PDB entry 2P80 | solution NMR | chains B and C of the 4 polymer chains in the assembly

[Chain B (and C)]
Protein: Copper-containing nitrite reductase
Organism: Alcaligenes faecalis
Notes: EC 1.7.2.1; chain C of this document is another copy of the same molecule, construct and numbering; everything in this record applies to it too
UniProt: P38501 (NIR_ALCFA); residues 4-340 here correspond to UniProt positions 40-376 (UniProt number = residue number + 36)
Amino-acid sequence (341 residues; row label = number of the first residue in the row):
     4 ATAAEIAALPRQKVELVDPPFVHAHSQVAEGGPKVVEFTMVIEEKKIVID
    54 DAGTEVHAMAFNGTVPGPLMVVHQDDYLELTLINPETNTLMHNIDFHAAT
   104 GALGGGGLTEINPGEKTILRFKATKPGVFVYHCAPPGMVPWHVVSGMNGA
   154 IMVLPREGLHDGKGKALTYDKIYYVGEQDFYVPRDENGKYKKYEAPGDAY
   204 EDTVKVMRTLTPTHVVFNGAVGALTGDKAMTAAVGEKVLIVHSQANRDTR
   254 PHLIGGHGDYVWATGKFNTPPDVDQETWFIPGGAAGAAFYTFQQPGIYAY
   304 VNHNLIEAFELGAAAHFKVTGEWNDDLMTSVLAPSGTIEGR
Unresolved in the structure: 340-344
Construct notes: expression tag (341-344)
Residues lining bound ligands:
  - Cu ion (CU), molecule 1: Met62, His95, Cys136, Pro138, His145, Met150
  - Cu ion (CU), molecule 2: Asp98, His100, His135

[Chain B / chain C interface]
Contacting residue pairs (104; chain B residue first):
  Ala4(B) with Asp329(C)
  Ile9(B) with Asp329(C)
  Tyr80(B) with Asp329(C)
  Glu82(B) with Val334(C)
  Asp98(B) with Ile257(C)
  His100(B) with His255(C); His260(C); Glu279(C); Thr280(C); His306(C)
  Ala102(B) with His260(C); Met331(C)
  Thr103(B) with Gly258(C); His260(C); Tyr293(C); Gln297(C)
  Gly104(B) with Gly258(C); Gln297(C); Tyr301(C); Trp326(C); Met331(C)
  Ala105(B) with Tyr301(C); Trp326(C); Met331(C)
  Leu106(B) with Ile257(C); Gly258(C); Ile300(C); Tyr301(C); Ala302(C)
  Gly107(B) with Gly258(C)
  Gly108(B) with Met331(C)
  Leu111(B) with Met331(C); Ser333(C); Pro337(C)
  Glu113(B) with Pro337(C)
  Ile114(B) with Pro337(C)
  Gly117(B) with Ser338(C); Gly339(C)
  Glu118(B) with Ser338(C); Gly339(C)
  Lys119(B) with Leu335(C); Ser338(C)
  Thr120(B) with Ser333(C); Leu335(C); Ala336(C); Pro337(C)
  Ile121(B) with Ser333(C); Val334(C); Leu335(C)
  Leu122(B) with Met331(C); Thr332(C)
  Arg123(B) with Met331(C); Thr332(C); Val334(C)
  Phe124(B) with Leu330(C)
  Lys125(B) with Asp329(C); Leu330(C)
  Thr127(B) with Leu330(C)
  Lys128(B) with Asp262(C); Asp277(C)
  Pro129(B) with Asp277(C)
  Val131(B) with Glu279(C)
  Phe132(B) with Glu279(C)
  Val133(B) with Glu279(C)
  His135(B) with His306(C)
  Val142(B) with Leu308(C); Phe312(C)
  Pro143(B) with Leu308(C); Phe312(C)
  Val146(B) with Leu308(C)
  Tyr184(B) with Ile309(C)
  Val207(B) with Glu313(C)
  Met210(B) with Ile309(C)
  Arg211(B) with Glu313(C); Leu314(C)
  Thr212(B) with Thr214(C)
  Leu213(B) with Arg250(C); Ile309(C)
  Asn249(B) with Leu308(C)
  Asp251(B) with Arg253(C); Phe282(C)
  Thr267(B) with Asp275(C); Gln278(C)
  Lys269(B) with Val276(C); Asp277(C); Gln278(C); Glu279(C)
  Asn271(B) with Val276(C); Asp277(C)
  Thr272(B) with Asp275(C); Val276(C); Gln278(C)
  Phe282(B) with Phe282(C)
  Pro284(B) with Thr280(C); Trp281(C); Phe282(C)
  Gly285(B) with Arg253(C); Thr280(C); His306(C)
  Gly286(B) with Glu279(C); Thr280(C); His306(C)
  Ala287(B) with Glu279(C)
  Ala288(B) with Glu279(C)
Other interface residues (no listed pair), chain B (57 interface residues in all): Ala101, Thr112, Tyr203, Ala248
Other interface residues (no listed pair), chain C (44 interface residues in all): Pro215, Gln296, Asn307, Glu310, Asp328

[Summary]
The interface between chain B and chain C involves 57 residues on one side and 44 on the other. Chain B binds
Cu ion.
Chain B and chain C are both Copper-containing nitrite reductase (Alcaligenes faecalis); the structure,
Solution structure of the complex between nitrite reductase and pseudoazurin from A. faecalis, was determined
by solution NMR.
